PDB entry 8DH6 | electron microscopy, 2.94 A resolution | chains a and h of the 9 polymer chains in the assembly

[Chain a]
Protein: Cytochrome c oxidase subunit 1
Organism: Saccharomyces cerevisiae
Notes: EC 7.1.1.9
Reference sequence: P00401 (COX1_YEAST); residue numbers follow UniProt; this construct covers 1-534
Chain sequence (534 residues; each row starts with the number of its first residue):
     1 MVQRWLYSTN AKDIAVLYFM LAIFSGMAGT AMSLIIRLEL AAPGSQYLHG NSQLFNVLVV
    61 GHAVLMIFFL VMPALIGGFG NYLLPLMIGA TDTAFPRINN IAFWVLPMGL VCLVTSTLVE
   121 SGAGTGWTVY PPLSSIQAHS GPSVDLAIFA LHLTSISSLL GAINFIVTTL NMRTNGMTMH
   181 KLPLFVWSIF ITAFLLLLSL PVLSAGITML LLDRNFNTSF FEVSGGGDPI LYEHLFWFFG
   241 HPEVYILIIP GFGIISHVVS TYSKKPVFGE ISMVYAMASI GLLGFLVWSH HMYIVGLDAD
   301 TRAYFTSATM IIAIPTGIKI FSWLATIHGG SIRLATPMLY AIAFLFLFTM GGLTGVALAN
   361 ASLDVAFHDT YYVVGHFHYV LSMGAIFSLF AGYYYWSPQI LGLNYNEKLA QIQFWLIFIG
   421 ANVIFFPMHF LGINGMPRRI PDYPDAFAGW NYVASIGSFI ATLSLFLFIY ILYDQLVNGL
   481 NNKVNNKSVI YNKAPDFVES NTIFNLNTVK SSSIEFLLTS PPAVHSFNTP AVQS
Bound ions: Ca2+: Glu-39, Ala-42, Gly-44; heme a Fe site 1: His-62, His-378; Cu ion: His-290, His-291; heme a Fe site 2 near His-376 (its only coordinating residue here)
Small-molecule neighbours:
  - heme a (HEA), molecule 1: Phe-19, Ile-23, Gly-26, Met-27, Thr-30, Ser-33, Ile-36, Arg-37, Phe-55, Val-59, His-62, Ala-63, Met-66, Ile-67, Leu-70, Val-71, Gly-126, Trp-127, Tyr-371, Val-374, Phe-377, His-378, Leu-381, Ser-382, Ile-386, Leu-389, Phe-390, Tyr-393, Ile-417, Ile-424, Phe-425, Met-428, Arg-438, Arg-439, Ile-440, Ser-458, Ala-461, Leu-465, Phe-468
  - heme a (HEA), molecule 2: Trp-127, Thr-128, Trp-237, His-241, Val-244, Tyr-245, Ile-248, His-290, His-291, Thr-309, Ile-312, Ala-313, Thr-316, Gly-317, Ile-320, Phe-321, Phe-348, Thr-349, Gly-352, Leu-353, Gly-355, Val-356, Leu-358, Ala-359, Asp-364, His-368, Val-373, His-376, Phe-377, Val-380, Leu-381, Arg-438, Arg-439
Swiss-Prot annotation at these positions:
  - binding site (Ca(2+)): Glu-39, Ala-42, Gly-44, Pro-441
  - binding site (Fe(II)-heme a): His-62, His-378
  - binding site (Cu cation): His-241, His-290, His-291
  - binding site (O2): Tyr-245
  - binding site (Mg(2+)): His-368, Asp-369
  - binding site (heme a3): His-376
  - cross-link: His-241 to Tyr-245 (1'-histidyl-3'-tyrosine (His-Tyr))

[Chain h]
Protein: Cytochrome c oxidase subunit 8, mitochondrial
Organism: Saccharomyces cerevisiae
Reference sequence: P04039 (COX8_YEAST); residue numbers follow UniProt; this construct covers 28-78
Chain sequence (51 residues; each row starts with the number of its first residue):
    28 VHFKDGVYEN IPFKVKGRKT PYALSHFGFF AIGFAVPFVA CYVQLKKSGA F

[Interface between chain a and chain h]
Contacting residue pairs - 66 pairs, chain a then chain h:
  Arg-4(a) / Phe-30(h)
  Arg-4(a) / Lys-31(h)  hydrogen bond (side chain-backbone)
  Arg-4(a) / Glu-36(h)
  Trp-5(a) / Asn-37(h)
  Trp-5(a) / Ile-38(h)
  Trp-5(a) / Pro-39(h)
  Asp-13(a) / Asn-37(h)
  Val-16(a) / Asn-37(h)
  Met-20(a) / Pro-39(h)  hydrophobic
  Met-20(a) / Phe-40(h)  hydrophobic
  Met-20(a) / Phe-56(h)
  Ile-23(a) / Phe-57(h)  hydrophobic
  Phe-24(a) / Phe-56(h)
  Phe-24(a) / Ile-59(h)  hydrophobic
  Phe-24(a) / Gly-60(h)
  Met-27(a) / Phe-57(h)
  Met-27(a) / Phe-61(h)  hydrophobic
  Ala-28(a) / Gly-60(h)
  Ala-28(a) / Pro-64(h)
  Ala-31(a) / Phe-61(h)
  Ala-31(a) / Pro-64(h)  hydrophobic
  Met-32(a) / Pro-64(h)  hydrophobic
  Leu-34(a) / Phe-61(h)  hydrophobic
  Ile-35(a) / Pro-64(h)  hydrophobic
  Ile-35(a) / Phe-65(h)  hydrophobic
  Ile-35(a) / Cys-68(h)  hydrophobic
  Asn-51(a) / Gln-71(h)
  Asn-51(a) / Leu-72(h)
  Asn-51(a) / Ser-75(h)  hydrogen bond
  Leu-54(a) / Gln-71(h)
  Leu-54(a) / Leu-72(h)  hydrophobic
  Leu-58(a) / Cys-68(h)  hydrophobic
  Thr-117(a) / Ala-67(h)
  Thr-117(a) / Gln-71(h)  hydrogen bond (backbone-side chain)
  Leu-118(a) / Val-70(h)  hydrophobic
  Leu-118(a) / Gln-71(h)
  Leu-118(a) / Lys-74(h)  hydrogen bond (backbone-side chain)
  Val-119(a) / Gln-71(h)  hydrogen bond (backbone-side chain)
  Val-119(a) / Lys-74(h)
  Glu-120(a) / Gln-71(h)
  Glu-120(a) / Lys-74(h)
  Ser-121(a) / Gln-71(h)
  Ile-400(a) / Asn-37(h)  hydrogen bond (backbone-side chain)
  Leu-401(a) / Val-34(h)
  Leu-401(a) / Ile-38(h)  hydrophobic
  Leu-403(a) / Tyr-35(h)
  Ile-469(a) / His-53(h)  hydrogen bond (backbone-side chain)
  Ile-469(a) / Phe-54(h)  hydrophobic
  Ile-469(a) / Phe-57(h)  hydrophobic
  Leu-472(a) / His-53(h)
  Tyr-473(a) / Tyr-49(h)  hydrophobic
  Tyr-473(a) / Ala-50(h)
  Tyr-473(a) / His-53(h)
  Leu-476(a) / Tyr-35(h)  hydrogen bond (backbone-side chain)
  Leu-476(a) / Phe-40(h)  hydrophobic
  Leu-476(a) / Val-42(h)
  Leu-476(a) / Tyr-49(h)
  Leu-476(a) / His-53(h)
  Val-477(a) / Val-42(h)  hydrophobic
  Val-477(a) / Lys-43(h)  hydrogen bond (backbone-side chain)
  Val-477(a) / Tyr-49(h)  hydrophobic
  Pro-521(a) / Gly-33(h)
  Pro-521(a) / Val-34(h)  hydrophobic
  Pro-521(a) / Asn-37(h)
  Val-524(a) / Val-28(h)
  Val-524(a) / Phe-30(h)  hydrophobic
Also at the interface, not in a pair above, chain a (42 interface residues in all): Met-1, Leu-17, Thr-30, His-49, Val-114, Gly-122, Gly-402, Phe-466, Tyr-470, Leu-480, His-525
Also at the interface, not in a pair above, chain h (34 interface residues in all): Val-63, Ala-77, Phe-78

[Overview]
The interface between chain a and chain h involves 42 residues on one side and 34 on the other, with 9
hydrogen bonds. Polar pairs include Arg-4(a)/Lys-31(h), Asn-51(a)/Ser-75(h) and Thr-117(a)/Gln-71(h). Chain a
binds heme a.
Here chain a is Cytochrome c oxidase subunit 1 and chain h is Cytochrome c oxidase subunit 8, mitochondrial,
both from Saccharomyces cerevisiae. Entry 8DH6 (Cryo-EM structure of Saccharomyces cerevisiae cytochrome c
oxidase (Complex IV) extracted in lipid nanodiscs) was determined by electron microscopy.
